8BW1 - chains S and T of the 32 polymer chains in the assembly; structure by X-ray diffraction, 3.25 A resolution.

# Chain S
Molecule: Proteasome subunit alpha type-6
Organism: Saccharomyces cerevisiae
UniProtKB: P40302 (PSA6_YEAST); residues 0-233 here correspond to UniProt positions 1-234 (UniProt number = residue number + 1)
Sequence (234 residues; row label = number of the first residue in the row; numbering starts at 0):
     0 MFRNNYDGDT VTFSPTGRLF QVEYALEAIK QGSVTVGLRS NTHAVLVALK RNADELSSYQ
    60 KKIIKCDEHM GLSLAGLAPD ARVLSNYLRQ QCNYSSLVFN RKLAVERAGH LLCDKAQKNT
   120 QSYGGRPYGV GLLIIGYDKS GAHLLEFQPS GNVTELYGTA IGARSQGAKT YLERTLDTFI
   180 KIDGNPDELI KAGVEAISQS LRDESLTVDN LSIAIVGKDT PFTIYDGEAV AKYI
Disordered / not traced: 0-2
UniProt features mapped onto this chain:
  - modified residue: Ser13 (Phosphoserine)
  - cross-link: Lys190 (Glycyl lysine isopeptide (Lys-Gly) (interchain with G-Cter in ubiquitin))

# Chain T
Molecule: Probable proteasome subunit alpha type-7
Organism: Saccharomyces cerevisiae
UniProtKB: P21242 (PSA7_YEAST); residues -3 to 284 here correspond to UniProt positions 1-288 (UniProt number = residue number + 4)
Sequence (288 residues; numbered -3 to 284; the number before each row is that of its first residue; numbers below 1 keep their minus sign (Met-3 is residue -3)):
    -3 MTSIGTGYDL SNSVFSPDGR NFQVEYAVKA VENGTTSIGI KCNDGVVFAV EKLITSKLLV
    57 PQKNVKIQVV DRHIGCVYSG LIPDGRHLVN RGREEAASFK KLYKTPIPIP AFADRLGQYV
   117 QAHTLYNSVR PFGVSTIFGG VDKNGAHLYM LEPSGSYWGY KGAATGKGRQ SAKAELEKLV
   177 DHHPEGLSAR EAVKQAAKII YLAHEDNKEK DFELEISWCS LSETNGLHKF VKGDLLQEAI
   237 DFAQKEINGD DDEDEDDSDN VMSSDDENAP VATNANATTD QEGDIHLE
Disordered / not traced: -3 to 1, 245-284
UniProt features mapped onto this chain:
  - modified residue: Thr-2 (N-acetylthreonine)

# How chain S and chain T interact
Residue-residue contacts (64):
  Asn4(S) - Leu6(T)
  Tyr5(S) - Asp5(T)  hydrogen bond
  Tyr5(S) - Leu6(T)  hydrophobic
  Thr9(S) - Arg126(T)
  Val10(S) - Gln19(T)
  Val10(S) - Asn123(T)
  Val10(S) - Ser124(T)
  Val10(S) - Val125(T)
  Val10(S) - Arg126(T)
  Thr11(S) - Leu6(T)
  Thr11(S) - Gln19(T)
  Phe12(S) - Gln19(T)
  Phe12(S) - Tyr22(T)  hydrophobic
  Phe12(S) - Ala23(T)  hydrophobic
  Phe12(S) - Ala26(T)  hydrophobic
  Phe12(S) - Leu77(T)  hydrophobic
  Phe12(S) - Arg126(T)
  Phe12(S) - Pro127(T)
  Phe12(S) - Gly129(T)
  Ser13(S) - Tyr22(T)
  Pro14(S) - Tyr22(T)  hydrophobic
  Pro14(S) - Lys25(T)
  Thr15(S) - Lys25(T)
  Gly16(S) - Tyr22(T)
  Gly16(S) - Lys25(T)
  Gly16(S) - Ala26(T)
  Leu18(S) - Leu77(T)  hydrophobic
  Leu18(S) - Arg126(T)
  His109(S) - Arg82(T)
  Cys112(S) - Arg82(T)
  Asp113(S) - Arg82(T)  salt bridge
  Asp113(S) - Asn86(T)
  Gln116(S) - Pro79(T)
  Gln116(S) - Asp80(T)
  Gln116(S) - His83(T)  hydrogen bond
  Thr119(S) - Arg126(T)  hydrogen bond (backbone-side chain)
  Gln120(S) - His119(T)
  Gln120(S) - Val125(T)
  Gln120(S) - Arg126(T)  hydrogen bond (backbone-backbone)
  Gln120(S) - Phe128(T)
  Ser121(S) - Ser124(T)
  Tyr122(S) - Ser124(T)  hydrogen bond (backbone-backbone)
  Ser149(S) - Pro79(T)
  Gly150(S) - Pro79(T)
  Asn151(S) - Ile78(T)
  Asn151(S) - Pro79(T)
  Thr153(S) - Leu55(T)
  Thr153(S) - Asn60(T)
  Glu154(S) - Val56(T)
  Glu154(S) - Lys59(T)
  Glu154(S) - Asn60(T)  hydrogen bond (backbone-side chain)
  Leu155(S) - Leu54(T)
  Leu155(S) - Leu55(T)
  Leu155(S) - Val56(T)
  Tyr156(S) - Leu54(T)  hydrogen bond (backbone-backbone)
  Tyr156(S) - Val56(T)
  Tyr156(S) - Pro57(T)
  Gly157(S) - Leu54(T)
  Lys168(S) - Leu54(T)
  Leu171(S) - Leu54(T)
  Glu172(S) - Ser52(T)  hydrogen bond
  Glu172(S) - Lys53(T)
  Glu172(S) - Leu54(T)
  Leu175(S) - Lys53(T)
Also at the interface, not in a pair above, chain S (33 interface residues in all): Arg38, Val152

# Overview
33 residues of chain S face 30 of chain T across their interface, with 8 hydrogen bonds and 1 salt bridge.
Polar contacts include Asp113(S)-Arg82(T), Tyr5(S)-Asp5(T) and Gln116(S)-His83(T).
Here chain S is Proteasome subunit alpha type-6 and chain T is Probable proteasome subunit alpha type-7, both
from Saccharomyces cerevisiae. Entry 8BW1 (Yeast 20S proteasome in complex with an engineered fellutamide
derivative (C14QAL)) was determined by X-ray diffraction.
